PDB entry 7P3W | electron microscopy, 4.30 A resolution (low resolution: residue-level contacts below are approximate; hydrogen-bond / salt-bridge calls are withheld) | chains a and b of the 22 polymer chains in the assembly

[Chain a]
Molecule: ATP synthase subunit a
Source organism: Acinetobacter baumannii (strain ATCC 17978 / CIP 53.77 / LMG 1025 / NCDC KC755 / 5377)
UniProtKB: A3M137 (ATP6_ACIBT); residues 1-291 here = UniProt positions 1-291
Amino-acid sequence (291 residues; row label = number of the first residue in the row):
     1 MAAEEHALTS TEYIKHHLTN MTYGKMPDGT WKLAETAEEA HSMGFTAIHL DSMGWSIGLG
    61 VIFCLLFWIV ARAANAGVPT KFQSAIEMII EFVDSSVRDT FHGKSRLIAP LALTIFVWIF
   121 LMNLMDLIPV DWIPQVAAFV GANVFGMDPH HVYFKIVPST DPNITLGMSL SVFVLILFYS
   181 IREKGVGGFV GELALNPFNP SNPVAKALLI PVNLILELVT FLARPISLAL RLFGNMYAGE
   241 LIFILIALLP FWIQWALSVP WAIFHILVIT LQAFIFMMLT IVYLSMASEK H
Not modelled in the structure: 1-14

[Chain b]
Molecule: ATP synthase subunit b
Source organism: Acinetobacter baumannii (strain ATCC 17978 / CIP 53.77 / LMG 1025 / NCDC KC755 / 5377)
UniProtKB: A3M140 (ATPF_ACIBT); residue numbers follow UniProt; this construct covers 1-156
Amino-acid sequence (156 residues; each row starts with the number of its first residue):
     1 MNINLTLIGQ AIAFAFFVAF CMKFVWPPLI NAISERQRKI ADGLNAAEKA KADLADAQAQ
    61 VKQELDAAKA QAAQLIEQAN RRAAQLIEEA RTQAAAEGER IRQQAKEAVD QEINSAREEL
   121 RQQVAALAVT GAEKILNQQV DAEAHNAMLS QLAAKL
Not modelled in the structure: 1-6

[How chain a and chain b interact]
Pairs across the interface - 31 pairs, chain a then chain b:
  L50(a) - G9(b)
  L50(a) - I12(b)
  M53(a) - A13(b)
  M53(a) - F16(b)
  I57(a) - F16(b)
  G60(a) - F20(b)
  V61(a) - F20(b)
  F63(a) - F20(b)
  C64(a) - F20(b)
  A71(a) - N31(b)
  N75(a) - Q37(b)
  E87(a) - E35(b)
  E91(a) - E35(b)
  E91(a) - R38(b)
  E91(a) - K39(b)
  D94(a) - A32(b)
  L107(a) - V25(b)
  P110(a) - V25(b)
  P110(a) - P28(b)
  L113(a) - F24(b)
  L113(a) - P28(b)
  T114(a) - C21(b)
  I115(a) - F17(b)
  W118(a) - F17(b)
  N163(a) - Q10(b)
  L166(a) - Q10(b)
  G167(a) - F14(b)
  L170(a) - F14(b)
  S171(a) - F14(b)
  S171(a) - V18(b)
  V174(a) - F14(b)
Interface residues without a listed pair, chain a (32 interface residues in all): I48, H49, F67, V70, A76, I90, I164, M168
Interface residues without a listed pair, chain b (22 interface residues in all): I8, L29, S34

[Summary]
32 residues of chain a and 22 residues of chain b are in contact.
Here chain a is ATP synthase subunit a and chain b is ATP synthase subunit b, both from Acinetobacter
baumannii (strain ATCC 17978 / CIP 53.77 / LMG 1025 / NCDC KC755 / 5377). Entry 7P3W (F1Fo-ATP synthase from
Acinetobacter baumannii (state 3)) was determined by electron microscopy, deposited together with 7P2Y and
7P3N.
